Entry 4J0B (X-ray diffraction, 2.35 A resolution); this record covers chains A and B.

== Chain A (and B) ==
Name: TNF receptor-associated protein 1
From: Danio rerio
Notes: chain B of this document is another copy of the same molecule, construct and numbering; everything in this record applies to it too
UniProtKB: A8WFV1 (A8WFV1_DANRE); residue numbers follow UniProt; this construct covers 73-719
Amino-acid sequence (647 residues; each row starts with the number of its first residue):
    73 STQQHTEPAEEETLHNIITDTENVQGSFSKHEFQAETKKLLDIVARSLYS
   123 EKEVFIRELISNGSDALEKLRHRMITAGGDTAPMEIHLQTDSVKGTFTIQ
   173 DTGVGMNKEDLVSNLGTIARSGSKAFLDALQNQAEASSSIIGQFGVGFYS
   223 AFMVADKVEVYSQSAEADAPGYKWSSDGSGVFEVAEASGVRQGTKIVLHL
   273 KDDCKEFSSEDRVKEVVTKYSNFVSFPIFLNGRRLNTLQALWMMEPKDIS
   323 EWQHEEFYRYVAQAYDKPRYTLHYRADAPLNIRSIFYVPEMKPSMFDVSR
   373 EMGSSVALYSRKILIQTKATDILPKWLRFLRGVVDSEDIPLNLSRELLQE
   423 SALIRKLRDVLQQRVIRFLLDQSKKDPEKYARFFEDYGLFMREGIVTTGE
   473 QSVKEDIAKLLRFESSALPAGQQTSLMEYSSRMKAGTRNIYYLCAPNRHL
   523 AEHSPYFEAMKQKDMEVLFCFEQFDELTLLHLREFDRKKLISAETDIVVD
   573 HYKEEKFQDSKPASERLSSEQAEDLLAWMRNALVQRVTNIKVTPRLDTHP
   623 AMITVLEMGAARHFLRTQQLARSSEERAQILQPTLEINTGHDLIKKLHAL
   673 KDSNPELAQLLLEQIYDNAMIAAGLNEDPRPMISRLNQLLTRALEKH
Unresolved in the structure: 73-84, 366-373, 534-535, 568-587, 642-651, 719 (chain B: 73-84, 151-153, 204-208, 375-376, 391-392, 640-651, 718-719)
Disulfide bonds: Cys516-Cys542
Metal / ion sites: Mg2+: Asn134 (together with ADP); Co2+ near Asn204 (its only coordinating residue here)
Ligand contacts: ADP / beryllium trifluoride: Glu130, Asn134, Gly135, Asp137, Ala138, Lys141, Asp173, Gly177, Met178, Asn186, Leu187, Arg192, Ser193, Gly194, Ser195, Gly214, Gln215, Phe216, Gly217, Val218, Gly219, Phe220, Thr266, Arg417
From the paper describing this entry:
  - mutagenesis - H87A (3-fold), E157A (3-fold): increased catalytic activity
  - mutagenesis - N519A/H521A/L522K, L522K, E566A/I569K, E566A: decreased catalytic activity

== Interface between chain A and chain B ==
Pairs across the interface (222; chain A residue first):
  Leu86(A) with Asn303(B); Gly304(B); Arg305(B)
  His87(A) with Glu157(B), salt bridge; His159(B); Phe301(B); Gly304(B), hydrogen bond (backbone-backbone)
  Asn88(A) with His159(B); Gln161(B); Gly304(B)
  Ile89(A) with His159(B); Gln172(B); Arg263(B)
  Ile90(A) with His159(B); Leu160(B); Gln161(B); Thr170(B); Gln172(B)
  Thr91(A) with Lys267(B), hydrogen bond (backbone-side chain)
  Thr93(A) with Gly261(B), hydrogen bond (side chain-backbone)
  Glu94(A) with Tyr233(B); Gly261(B); Lys267(B), salt bridge
  Asn95(A) with Ala259(B); Ser260(B), hydrogen bond (backbone-backbone)
  Val96(A) with Ala257(B), hydrophobic; Glu258(B)
  Gln97(A) with Glu258(B), hydrogen bond (backbone-backbone); Ser260(B)
  Gly98(A) with Glu258(B)
  Ser99(A) with Ala257(B)
  Phe100(A) with Glu255(B); Val256(B); Ala257(B), hydrophobic
  Ser101(A) with Glu255(B); Val256(B), hydrogen bond (backbone-backbone)
  Lys102(A) with Phe254(B)
  His103(A) with Gly252(B); Val253(B); Phe254(B), hydrogen bond (backbone-backbone); Val256(B)
  Glu104(A) with Gly252(B); Phe254(B)
  Phe105(A) with Thr109(B); Leu113(B), hydrophobic; Leu187(B); Gly188(B); Tyr221(B), hydrophobic; Trp246(B), hydrophobic; Ser248(B); Gly252(B), hydrogen bond (backbone-backbone); Val253(B); Phe254(B), hydrophobic
  Gln106(A) with Gly188(B), hydrogen bond (backbone-backbone); Thr189(B); Ile190(B), hydrogen bond (backbone-backbone)
  Ala107(A) with Ala107(B), hydrophobic; Thr189(B); Ile190(B)
  Glu108(A) with Thr189(B); Ile190(B), hydrogen bond (backbone-backbone); Ala191(B); Arg192(B), salt bridge
  Thr109(A) with Phe105(B)
  Lys110(A) with Glu104(B), salt bridge
  Lys111(A) with Ala191(B); Lys196(B); Gln215(B), hydrogen bond (side chain-backbone)
  Leu112(A) with Leu112(B), hydrophobic
  Leu113(A) with Phe105(B), hydrophobic
  Ile115(A) with Phe216(B); Leu415(B), hydrophobic
  Arg118(A) with Gln421(B), hydrogen bond (backbone-side chain)
  Ser119(A) with Phe216(B); Leu413(B); Asn414(B); Leu415(B), hydrogen bond (backbone-backbone); Gln421(B)
  Leu120(A) with Asn414(B); Gln421(B)
  Tyr121(A) with Gln421(B), hydrogen bond (backbone-side chain)
  Ser122(A) with Leu420(B); Gln421(B); Glu422(B)
  Glu123(A) with Ser423(B)
  Lys124(A) with Glu422(B), salt bridge
  Glu157(A) with His87(B), salt bridge
  His159(A) with His87(B); Asn88(B); Ile89(B); Ile90(B)
  Leu160(A) with Ile90(B)
  Gln161(A) with Asn88(B), hydrogen bond; Ile90(B)
  Thr170(A) with Ile90(B)
  Gln172(A) with Ile89(B); Ile90(B)
  Thr174(A) with Ile89(B)
  Lys180(A) with Ser101(B), hydrogen bond
  Leu187(A) with Phe105(B)
  Gly188(A) with Phe105(B); Gln106(B), hydrogen bond (backbone-backbone)
  Thr189(A) with Gln106(B); Ala107(B); Glu108(B)
  Ile190(A) with Gln106(B), hydrogen bond (backbone-backbone); Ala107(B); Glu108(B), hydrogen bond (backbone-backbone)
  Ala191(A) with Lys111(B), hydrogen bond (backbone-side chain); Leu112(B), hydrophobic
  Arg192(A) with Glu108(B)
  Ser193(A) with Lys111(B)
  Gln215(A) with Lys111(B), hydrogen bond (backbone-side chain)
  Phe216(A) with Lys111(B); Ile115(B); Ser119(B)
  Tyr221(A) with Phe105(B), hydrophobic
  Tyr233(A) with Glu94(B)
  Lys245(A) with Val96(B)
  Trp246(A) with Phe105(B), hydrophobic
  Ser248(A) with Phe105(B)
  Gly252(A) with Glu104(B); Phe105(B), hydrogen bond (backbone-backbone)
  Val253(A) with His103(B); Phe105(B)
  Phe254(A) with Ser101(B); Lys102(B); His103(B), hydrogen bond (backbone-backbone); Phe105(B), hydrophobic
  Glu255(A) with Phe100(B); Ser101(B); Lys102(B)
  Val256(A) with Phe100(B); Ser101(B), hydrogen bond (backbone-backbone)
  Ala257(A) with Val96(B), hydrophobic; Ser99(B); Phe100(B), hydrophobic
  Glu258(A) with Val96(B); Gln97(B), hydrogen bond (backbone-backbone)
  Ala259(A) with Asn95(B)
  Ser260(A) with Glu94(B); Asn95(B), hydrogen bond (backbone-backbone); Gln97(B), hydrogen bond
  Gly261(A) with Thr93(B), hydrogen bond (backbone-side chain); Glu94(B)
  Arg263(A) with Ile89(B)
  Lys267(A) with Thr91(B), hydrogen bond (side chain-backbone); Glu94(B), salt bridge
  Phe301(A) with His87(B)
  Asn303(A) with Leu86(B); Asn88(B)
  Gly304(A) with Leu86(B); His87(B), hydrogen bond (backbone-backbone); Asn88(B)
  Arg305(A) with Leu86(B)
  Arg400(A) with Arg372(B); Glu373(B), salt bridge
  Asn414(A) with Ser119(B), hydrogen bond (side chain-backbone); Leu120(B), hydrogen bond (side chain-backbone); Tyr121(B); Ser122(B)
  Leu415(A) with Ile115(B), hydrophobic; Ser119(B), hydrogen bond (backbone-backbone)
  Glu418(A) with Leu419(B)
  Leu419(A) with Ser122(B); Glu418(B); Leu419(B), hydrophobic
  Gln421(A) with Arg118(B), hydrogen bond (side chain-backbone); Ser119(B); Leu120(B); Tyr121(B), hydrogen bond (side chain-backbone); Ser122(B)
  Glu422(A) with Ser122(B), hydrogen bond (backbone-backbone); Glu123(B); Lys124(B), hydrogen bond (side chain-backbone)
  Glu465(A) with Arg372(B)
  Thr469(A) with Arg372(B)
  Phe546(A) with Phe368(B), hydrophobic
  Pro622(A) with Asn709(B)
  Gln641(A) with Phe543(B); Glu544(B); Gln545(B)
  Leu665(A) with Asn709(B); Leu712(B), hydrophobic; Thr713(B)
  Leu683(A) with Leu716(B), hydrophobic
  Gln686(A) with Leu708(B)
  Asn690(A) with Ile705(B); Leu708(B); Asn709(B), hydrogen bond
  Ile693(A) with Pro701(B), hydrophobic; Arg702(B)
  Glu699(A) with Asn698(B); Pro701(B)
  Pro701(A) with Ile693(B), hydrophobic; Pro701(B), hydrophobic
  Arg702(A) with Pro518(B); Leu522(B); Ile693(B); Ala694(B)
  Pro703(A) with Leu522(B), hydrophobic
  Ile705(A) with Asn690(B); Ile693(B), hydrophobic
  Leu708(A) with Asn690(B); Leu708(B), hydrophobic
  Asn709(A) with Pro622(B); Asn690(B), hydrogen bond
  Leu711(A) with Leu712(B), hydrophobic
  Leu712(A) with Gln686(B); Leu711(B), hydrophobic
  Thr713(A) with His663(B); Asp664(B); Leu665(B)
  Ala715(A) with Ala715(B); Leu716(B), hydrophobic
  Leu716(A) with Lys668(B); Leu672(B), hydrophobic; Leu679(B), hydrophobic; Leu683(B), hydrophobic; Ala715(B), hydrophobic
  Lys718(A) with Leu679(B); Arg714(B), hydrogen bond (side chain-backbone)
Also at the interface, not in a pair above, chain A (121 interface residues in all): Thr85, Val184, Lys196, Gly217, Val262, Leu413, Ser416, Leu420, Leu461, Val468, Asn519, Leu549, Arg638, Asp664, Lys668, Ala694, Asn698, Glu717
Also at the interface, not in a pair above, chain B (122 interface residues in all): Thr85, Thr174, Val184, Val218, Gly250, Val262, Met367, Ser371, Cys516, Ala517, Asn676, Gly696, Glu717

== In short ==
Chain A and chain B form an interface of 121 and 122 residues respectively, with 41 hydrogen bonds and 8 salt
bridges. Polar contacts include His87(A)-Glu157(B), Glu94(A)-Lys267(B) and Glu108(A)-Arg192(B). From the
paper: N519A/H521A/L522K, L522K and E566A/I569K of chain A, among others, reduce catalytic activity; H87A and
E157A of chain A increase catalytic activity.
Chain A and chain B are both TNF receptor-associated protein 1 (Danio rerio); the structure, Structure of
mitochondrial Hsp90 (TRAP1) with ADP-BeF3, was determined by X-ray diffraction (same publication as 4IPE, 4IVG
and 4IYN).
